4UOE - chain A; structure by X-ray diffraction, 2.05 A resolution.

# Chain A
Protein: Spermidine synthase
Source organism: Plasmodium falciparum
Notes: EC 2.5.1.16
UniProtKB: Q8II73 (Q8II73_PLAF7); residues 41-321 here = UniProt positions 41-321
Sequence (281 residues; row label = number of the first residue in the row):
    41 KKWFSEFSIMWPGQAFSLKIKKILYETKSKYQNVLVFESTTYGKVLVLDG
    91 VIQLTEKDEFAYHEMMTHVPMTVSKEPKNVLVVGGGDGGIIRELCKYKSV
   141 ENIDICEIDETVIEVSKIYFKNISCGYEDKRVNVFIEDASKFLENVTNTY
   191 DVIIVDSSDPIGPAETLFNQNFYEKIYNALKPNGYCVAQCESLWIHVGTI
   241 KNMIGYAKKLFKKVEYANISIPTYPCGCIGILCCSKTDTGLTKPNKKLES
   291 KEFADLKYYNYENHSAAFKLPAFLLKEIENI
Ligand contacts:
  - 4-(aminomethyl)aniline (4ZY): W51, V91, I92, Q93, Y102, D196, S197, S198, D199, Q229, Y264, P265, I269
  - 5'-deoxy-5'-methylthioadenosine (MTA): Q72, L88, Q93, V123, G124, G125, G126, D127, C146, E147, I148, D149, V152, E177, D178, A179, D196, S197, S198, P203, A204, T206, L207
Reported in the primary citation:
  - binding site for 4-(aminomethyl)aniline: D196, S197, D199, Y264

# In short
Bound to chain A: 5'-deoxy-5'-methylthioadenosine and 4-(aminomethyl)aniline. From the paper: a binding site
for 4-(aminomethyl)aniline at D196, S197 and D199 among others.
Chain A is Spermidine synthase (Plasmodium falciparum); the structure, Crystal Structure of Plasmodium
Falciparum Spermidine Synthase in Complex with 5'-Deoxy-5'-Methylioadenosine and 4-Aminomethylaniline, was
determined by X-ray diffraction together with 4CWA, 4CXM, 4BP3 and 4BP1 from the same study.
